8TMB - chains A and L of the 7 polymer chains in the assembly; structure by electron microscopy, 3.60 A resolution.

[Chain A]
Name: Cobalt/magnesium transport protein CorA
Source organism: Thermotoga maritima
Reference sequence: Q9WZ31 (CORA_THEMA); residue numbers follow UniProt; this construct covers 1-351
Sequence (373 residues; numbered -21 to 351; the number before each row is that of its first residue; numbers below 1 keep their minus sign (Met-21 is residue -21)):
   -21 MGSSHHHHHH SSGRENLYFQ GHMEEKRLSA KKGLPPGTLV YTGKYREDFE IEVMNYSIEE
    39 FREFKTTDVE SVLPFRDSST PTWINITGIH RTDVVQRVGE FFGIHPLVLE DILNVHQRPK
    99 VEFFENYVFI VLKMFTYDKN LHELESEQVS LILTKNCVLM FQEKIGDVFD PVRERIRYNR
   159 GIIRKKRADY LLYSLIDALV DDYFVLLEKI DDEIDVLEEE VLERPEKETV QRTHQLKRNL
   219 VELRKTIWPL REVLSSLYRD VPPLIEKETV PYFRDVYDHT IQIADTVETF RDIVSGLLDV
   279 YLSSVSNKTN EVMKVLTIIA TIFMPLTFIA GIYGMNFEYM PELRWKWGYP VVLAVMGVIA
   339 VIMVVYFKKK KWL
Unresolved in the structure: -21 to 12
Differences from the reference sequence: initiating methionine (-21); expression tag (-20 to 0)
Swiss-Prot annotation at these positions:
  - motif: Gly312 to Asn314 (Probable selectivity filter)
  - site: Asn288 (Essential for ion permeation), Leu294 (Important for closing the ion permeation pathway in the closed state), Thr295 (Threonine that confers selectivity for Co(2+) transport)
  - mutagenesis: Asp89 (D89F/K: Decreases ion transport), Asp253 (D253K: Increases protein stability. Decreases ion transport), Leu280 (L280A: Decreases ion transport), Asn288 (N288L: Abolishes Co(2+) uptake), Met291 (M291A: No effect on ion transport), Leu294 (L294A/V: Increases ion transport by suppression of an obstruction in the transmembrane ion permeation pathway), Thr295 (T295L: Strongly reduces Co(2+) uptake. Abolishes Co(2+) uptake; when associated with L-299; T295M: Strongly reduces Co(2+) uptake ...), Thr299 (T299L: Reduces Co(2+) uptake. Abolishes Co(2+) uptake; when associated with L-295; T299M: No effect on Co(2+) uptake; T299S: Abolishes Co(2+) uptake), Pro303 (P303A/G/I: Increases ion transport by suppression of a kink in the transmembrane ion permeation pathway), Thr305 (T305L: Abolishes Co(2+) uptake), Ile310 (I310A: Increases ion transport), Tyr311 (Y311A: Abolishes pentamerization. Abolishes ion transport; Y311F: No effect on pentamerization. No effect on ion transport), 7 further mutagenesis entries in UniProt

[Chain L]
Name: sAB C12 Light Chain
Source organism: Homo sapiens
Sequence (215 residues; each row starts with the number of its first residue):
     1 SDIQMTQSPS SLSASVGDRV TITCRASQSV SSAVAWYQQK PGKAPKLLIY SASSLYSGVP
    61 SRFSGSRSGT DFTLTISSLQ PEDFATYYCQ QSYYKPITFG QGTKVEIKRT VAAPSVFIFP
   121 PSDSQLKSGT ASVVCLLNNF YPREAKVQWK VDNALQSGNS QESVTEQDSK DSTYSLSSTL
   181 TLSKADYEKH KVYACEVTHQ GLSSPVTKSF NRGEC
Unresolved in the structure: 109-215
Disulfide bonds: Cys24-Cys89

[How chain A and chain L interact]
Residue-residue contacts (15):
  Arg54(A) - Ser1(L)  hydrogen bond (side chain-backbone)
  Arg54(A) - Tyr94(L)
  Glu78(A) - Tyr94(L)
  Glu78(A) - Lys95(L)  salt bridge
  Phe79(A) - Ser1(L)
  Phe79(A) - Tyr94(L)
  Phe80(A) - Tyr94(L)
  Gly81(A) - Tyr93(L)
  Gly81(A) - Tyr94(L)
  Glu103(A) - Ser31(L)  hydrogen bond
  Glu103(A) - Arg67(L)  salt bridge
  Asn104(A) - Ser29(L)  hydrogen bond
  Asn104(A) - Ser31(L)
  Asn104(A) - Tyr93(L)
  Tyr105(A) - Tyr93(L)
Also at the interface, not in a pair above, chain A (9 interface residues in all): Asp55
Also at the interface, not in a pair above, chain L (10 interface residues in all): Gln28, Ser32, Pro96

[Summary]
9 residues of chain A face 10 of chain L across their interface, with 3 hydrogen bonds and 2 salt bridges.
Polar pairs include Glu78(A)-Lys95(L), Glu103(A)-Arg67(L) and Arg54(A)-Ser1(L). Curated annotation (UniProt)
lists 19 mutagenesis sites on chain A.
Here chain A is Cobalt/magnesium transport protein CorA (Thermotoga maritima) and chain L is sAB C12 Light
Chain (Homo sapiens). Entry 8TMB (Cryo-EM structure of CorA in complex with conformation-specific synthetic
antibody C12 and 20 mM MgCl2, State ...) was determined by electron microscopy.
